4Q85 - chains A and B; structure by X-ray diffraction, 3.29 A resolution.

# Chain A (and B)
Name: Ribosomal protein S12 methylthiotransferase accessory factor YcaO
From: Escherichia coli
Notes: chain B of this document is another copy of the same molecule, construct and numbering; everything in this record applies to it too
Reference sequence: P75838 (YCAO_ECOLI); residues 1-586 here = UniProt positions 1-586
Sequence (586 residues; each row starts with the number of its first residue):
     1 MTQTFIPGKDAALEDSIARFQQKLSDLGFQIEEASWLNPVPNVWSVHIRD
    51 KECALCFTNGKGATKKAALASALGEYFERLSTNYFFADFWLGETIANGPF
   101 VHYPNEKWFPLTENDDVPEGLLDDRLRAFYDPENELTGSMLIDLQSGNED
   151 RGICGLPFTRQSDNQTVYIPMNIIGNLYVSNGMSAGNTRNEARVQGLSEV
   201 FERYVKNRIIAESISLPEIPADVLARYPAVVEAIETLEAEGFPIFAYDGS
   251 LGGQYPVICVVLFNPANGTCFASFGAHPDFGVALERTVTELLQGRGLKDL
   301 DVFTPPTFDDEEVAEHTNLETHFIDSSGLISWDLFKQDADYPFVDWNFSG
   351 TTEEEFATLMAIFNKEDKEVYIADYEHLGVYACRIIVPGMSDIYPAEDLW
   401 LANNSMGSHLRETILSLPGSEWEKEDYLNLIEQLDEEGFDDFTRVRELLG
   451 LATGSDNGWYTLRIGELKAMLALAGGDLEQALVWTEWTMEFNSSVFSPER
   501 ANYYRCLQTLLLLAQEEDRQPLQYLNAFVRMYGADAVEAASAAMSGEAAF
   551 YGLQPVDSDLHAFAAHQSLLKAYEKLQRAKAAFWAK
Disordered / not traced: 1-11, 292-302, 582-586 (chain B: 1, 294-303, 585-586)
Ion coordination: Mg2+ site 1: Glu78, Glu199 (together with AMP-CPP); Mg2+ site 2: Ser215, Leu216, Leu334, Lys336; Mg2+ site 3: Glu290 (together with AMP-CPP)
Residues lining bound ligands: AMP-CPP (APC; diphosphomethylphosphonic acid adenosyl ester): Leu13, Ser16, Phe20, Lys61, Ala67, Ala70, Ser71, Gly74, Glu75, Glu78, Arg79, Met183, Ser184, Ala185, Gly186, Asn187, Glu191, Gln195, Glu199, Glu202, Arg203, Arg286, Glu290
What the authors report for this chain:
  - binding site for AMP-CPP: Ser16, Ser71, Glu78, Ser184, Asn187, Glu191, Arg203
  - Mg2+ coordination: Glu78, Glu199, Glu202, Glu290

# Chain A / chain B interface
Pairs across the interface - 62 pairs, chain A then chain B:
  Glu218(A) with Arg530(B), salt bridge
  Pro243(A) with Arg530(B)
  Phe245(A) with Arg530(B)
  Phe263(A) with Ala527(B); Met531(B), hydrophobic
  Pro265(A) with Asn502(B); Arg505(B), hydrogen bond (backbone-side chain); Met531(B)
  Ala266(A) with Arg505(B), hydrogen bond (backbone-side chain)
  Asn267(A) with Arg505(B)
  Gly268(A) with Arg505(B); Met531(B)
  Thr269(A) with Met531(B)
  Phe308(A) with Thr509(B); Leu513(B), hydrophobic; Glu516(B); Arg519(B), hydrogen bond (backbone-side chain)
  Asp310(A) with Arg519(B), salt bridge
  Trp332(A) with Thr509(B); Tyr524(B); Phe528(B), hydrophobic; Tyr532(B)
  Asp333(A) with Arg519(B), salt bridge; Tyr524(B), hydrogen bond
  Phe335(A) with Ala527(B), hydrophobic
  Lys336(A) with Gln523(B); Tyr524(B)
  Gln337(A) with Gln523(B), hydrogen bond (backbone-backbone)
  Asp338(A) with Gln523(B), hydrogen bond (backbone-side chain)
  Asn502(A) with Pro265(B)
  Arg505(A) with Pro265(B), hydrogen bond (side chain-backbone); Ala266(B), hydrogen bond (side chain-backbone); Asn267(B); Gly268(B)
  Thr509(A) with Phe308(B); Trp332(B)
  Leu513(A) with Phe308(B), hydrophobic
  Glu516(A) with Phe308(B)
  Arg519(A) with Phe308(B), hydrogen bond (side chain-backbone); Asp310(B), salt bridge; Asp333(B), salt bridge
  Gln523(A) with Phe335(B); Lys336(B); Gln337(B), hydrogen bond (side chain-backbone); Asp338(B), hydrogen bond (side chain-backbone)
  Tyr524(A) with Trp332(B); Asp333(B), hydrogen bond; Lys336(B)
  Asn526(A) with Phe335(B); Gln337(B)
  Ala527(A) with Phe263(B); Trp332(B), hydrophobic; Phe335(B), hydrophobic
  Phe528(A) with Trp332(B), hydrophobic
  Arg530(A) with Glu238(B), salt bridge; Pro243(B); Ile244(B), hydrogen bond (side chain-backbone)
  Met531(A) with Phe263(B), hydrophobic; Pro265(B); Gly268(B); Thr269(B)
  Tyr532(A) with Trp332(B)
Also at the interface, not in a pair above, chain A (35 interface residues in all): Asn264, Cys270, Pro306, Leu512
Also at the interface, not in a pair above, chain B (35 interface residues in all): Phe245, Asn264, Cys270, Pro306, Leu512

# Summary
Chain A and chain B each contribute 35 residues to their interface; the contacts include 13 hydrogen bonds and
6 salt bridges. Among the polar pairs are Glu218(A)-Arg530(B), Asp310(A)-Arg519(B) and Asp333(A)-Arg519(B).
From the paper: a binding site for AMP-CPP at Ser16(A), Ser71(A) and Glu78(A) among others; Mg2+ coordination
by Glu78(A), Glu199(A) and Glu202(A) among others.
Both chains are Ribosomal protein S12 methylthiotransferase accessory factor YcaO (Escherichia coli). Entry
4Q85 (YcaO with Non-hydrolyzable ATP (AMPCPP) Bound) was determined by X-ray diffraction (same publication as
4Q86).
